PDB entry 1R9S | X-ray diffraction, 4.25 A resolution (low resolution: residue-level contacts below are approximate; hydrogen-bond / salt-bridge calls are withheld) | chains R and B of the 12 polymer chains in the assembly

# Chain R
Molecule: 10-nt RNA strand
Sequence (10 nucleotides; each row starts with the number of its first residue):
     1 AUCGAGAGGA
Glycans and other covalent adducts: uridine 5'-triphosphate (UTP) linked to A10
Bound ions: Mg2+: A10 (together with UTP)

# Chain B
Name: DNA-directed RNA polymerase II 140 kDa polypeptide
From: Saccharomyces cerevisiae
Notes: EC 2.7.7.6
UniProt: P08518 (RPB2_YEAST); numbering as in UniProt (aligned over 1-1224)
Chain sequence (1224 residues; row label = number of the first residue in the row):
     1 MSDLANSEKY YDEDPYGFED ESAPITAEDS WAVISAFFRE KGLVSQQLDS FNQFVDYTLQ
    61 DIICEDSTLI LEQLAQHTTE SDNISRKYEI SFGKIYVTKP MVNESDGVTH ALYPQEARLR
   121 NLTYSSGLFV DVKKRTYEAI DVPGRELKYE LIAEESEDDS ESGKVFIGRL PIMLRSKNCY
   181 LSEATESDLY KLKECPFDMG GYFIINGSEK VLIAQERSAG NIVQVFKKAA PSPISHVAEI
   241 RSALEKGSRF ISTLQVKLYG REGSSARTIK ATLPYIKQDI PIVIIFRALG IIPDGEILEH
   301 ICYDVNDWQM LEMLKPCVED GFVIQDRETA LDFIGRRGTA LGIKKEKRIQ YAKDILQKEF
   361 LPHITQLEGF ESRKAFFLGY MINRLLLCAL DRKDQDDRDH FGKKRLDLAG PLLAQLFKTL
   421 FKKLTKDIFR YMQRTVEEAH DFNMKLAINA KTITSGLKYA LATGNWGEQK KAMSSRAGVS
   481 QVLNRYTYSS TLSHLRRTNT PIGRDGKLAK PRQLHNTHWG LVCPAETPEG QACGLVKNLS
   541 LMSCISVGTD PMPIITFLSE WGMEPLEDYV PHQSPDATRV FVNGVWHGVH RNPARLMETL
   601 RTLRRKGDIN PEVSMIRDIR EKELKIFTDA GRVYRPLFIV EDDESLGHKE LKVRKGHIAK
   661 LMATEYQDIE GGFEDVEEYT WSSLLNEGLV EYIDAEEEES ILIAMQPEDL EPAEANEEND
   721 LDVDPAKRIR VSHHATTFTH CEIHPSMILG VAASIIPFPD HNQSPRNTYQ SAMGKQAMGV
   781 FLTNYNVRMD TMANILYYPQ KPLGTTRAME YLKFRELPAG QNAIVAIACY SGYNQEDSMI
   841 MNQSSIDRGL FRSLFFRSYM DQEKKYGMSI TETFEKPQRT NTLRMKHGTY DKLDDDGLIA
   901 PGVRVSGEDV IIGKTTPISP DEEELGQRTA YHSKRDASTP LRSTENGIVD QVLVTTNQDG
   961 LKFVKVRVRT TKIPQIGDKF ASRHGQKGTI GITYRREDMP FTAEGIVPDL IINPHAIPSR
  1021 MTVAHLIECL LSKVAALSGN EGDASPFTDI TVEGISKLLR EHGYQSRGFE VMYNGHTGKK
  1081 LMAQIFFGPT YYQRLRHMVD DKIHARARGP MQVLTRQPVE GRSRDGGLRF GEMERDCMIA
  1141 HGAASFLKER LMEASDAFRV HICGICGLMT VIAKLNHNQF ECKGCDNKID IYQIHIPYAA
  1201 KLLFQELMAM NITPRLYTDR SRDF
Disordered / not traced: 1-19, 71-89, 135-163, 336-344, 438-445, 468-476, 503-508, 669-677, 716-721, 920-932
Bound ions: Zn2+: Cys-1163, Cys-1166, Cys-1182, Cys-1185
Small-molecule neighbours: UTP (uridine 5'-triphosphate): Arg-766, Tyr-769, Asp-837, Lys-987, Arg-1020

# Interface between chain R and chain B
Residue-residue contacts (14; chain R residue first):
  A1(R) / Arg-1124(B)
  U2(R) / Arg-1124(B)
  G6(R) / Gln-481(B)
  A7(R) / Gln-481(B)
  G8(R) / Gln-531(B)
  G8(R) / Gln-776(B)
  G8(R) / His-1097(B)
  G9(R) / Glu-529(B)
  G9(R) / Ala-772(B)
  G9(R) / Gln-776(B)
  G9(R) / Lys-979(B)
  G9(R) / His-1097(B)
  A10(R) / Lys-979(B)
  A10(R) / Lys-987(B)
Other interface residues (no listed pair), chain B (12 interface residues in all): Gly-478, Lys-1102, Gln-1112

# In short
7 residues of chain R face 12 of chain B across their interface. Ligands of chain B: UTP. UTP is covalently
linked to A10(R). The Zn2+ site is built by Cys-1163(B), Cys-1166(B), Cys-1182(B) and Cys-1185(B).
Here chain R is a 10-nt RNA strand and chain B is DNA-directed RNA polymerase II 140 kDa polypeptide
(Saccharomyces cerevisiae). Entry 1R9S (RNA polymerase II strand separated elongation complex, matched
nucleotide) was determined by X-ray diffraction together with 1R9T, 1TWA, 1TWC, 1TWF, 1TWG and 1TWH from the
same study.
